PDB entry 1UYO | X-ray diffraction, 3.20 A resolution | chain X

# Chain X
Protein: NALP
Source organism: Neisseria meningitidis
Notes: fragment: outer membrane translocator domain, residues 776-1083
UniProtKB: Q8GKS5 (Q8GKS5); residues 777-1084 here correspond to UniProt positions 776-1083 (UniProt number = residue number - 1)
Sequence (308 residues; each row starts with the number of its first residue):
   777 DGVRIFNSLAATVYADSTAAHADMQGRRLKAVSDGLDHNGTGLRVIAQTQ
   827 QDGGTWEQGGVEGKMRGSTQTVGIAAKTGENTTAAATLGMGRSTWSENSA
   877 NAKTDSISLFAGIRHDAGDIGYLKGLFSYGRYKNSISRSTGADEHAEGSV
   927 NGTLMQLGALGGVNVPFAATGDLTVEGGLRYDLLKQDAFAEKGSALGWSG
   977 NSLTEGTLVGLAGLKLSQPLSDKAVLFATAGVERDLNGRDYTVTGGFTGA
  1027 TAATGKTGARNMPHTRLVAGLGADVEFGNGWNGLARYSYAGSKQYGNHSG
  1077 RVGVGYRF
Not modelled in the structure: 777-784, 815-816, 834-836, 943-945, 1022-1036
Modified / non-standard residues: Mse800, Mse841, Mse866, Mse931, Mse1038 (selenomethionine; parent Met)
Ligand contacts: pentaethylene glycol monodecyl ether (CXE): Ala887, Ile889, Gly901, Leu902, Phe903, Leu933

# In short
Ligands of chain X: pentaethylene glycol monodecyl ether.
Chain X is NALP (Neisseria meningitidis); the structure, Translocator domain of autotransporter NalP from
Neisseria meningitidis, was determined by X-ray diffraction, deposited together with 1UYN.
